7K7Q - chains A and B; structure by X-ray diffraction, 2.27 A resolution.

Chain A (and B):
Protein: Non-receptor tyrosine-protein kinase TYK2
Organism: Homo sapiens
Notes: EC 2.7.10.2; fragment: tyk2-jh2 domain; chain B of this document is another copy of the same molecule, construct and numbering; everything in this record applies to it too
UniProt: P29597 (TYK2_HUMAN); residue numbers follow UniProt; this construct covers 575-869
Sequence (317 residues; row label = number of the first residue in the row):
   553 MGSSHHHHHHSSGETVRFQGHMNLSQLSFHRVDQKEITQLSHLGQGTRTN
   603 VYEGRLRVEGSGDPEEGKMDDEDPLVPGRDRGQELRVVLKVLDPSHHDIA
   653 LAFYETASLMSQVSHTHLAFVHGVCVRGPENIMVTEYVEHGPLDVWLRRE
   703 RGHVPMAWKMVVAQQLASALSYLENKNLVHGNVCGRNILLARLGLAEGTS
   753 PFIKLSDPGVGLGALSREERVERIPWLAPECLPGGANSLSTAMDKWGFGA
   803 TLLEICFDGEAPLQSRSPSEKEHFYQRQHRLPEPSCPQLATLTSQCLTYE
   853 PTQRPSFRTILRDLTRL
Unresolved in the structure: 553-579, 610-635, 786-791, 868-869 (chain B: 553-579, 610-635, 746-751, 786-791, 869)
Sequence notes: expression tag (553-574)
Residues lining bound ligands: VZG (6-[(cyclopropanecarbonyl)amino]-4-({3-[6-(dimethylcarbamoyl)pyridazin-3-yl]-2-methoxyphenyl}amino)-N-methylpyridazine-3-carboxamide): Leu595, Gly596, Gln597, Gly598, Thr599, Val603, Val640, Lys642, Ala671, Thr687, Glu688, Tyr689, Val690, Glu691, His692, Gly693, Pro694, Asn734, Cys736, Arg738, Asn739, Leu741, Ser758, Asp759, Arg775
Swiss-Prot annotation at these positions:
  - modified residue: Tyr604 (Phosphotyrosine)
  - natural variant: His732 (H732R: In a colorectal adenocarcinoma sample)

Chain A / chain B interface:
Pairs across the interface - 18 pairs, chain A then chain B:
  Arg638(A) - Arg701(B)
  Glu691(A) - Arg701(B)  salt bridge
  Glu702(A) - Arg607(B)  salt bridge
  Glu702(A) - Arg638(B)  salt bridge
  His705(A) - Arg607(B)
  His705(A) - Glu636(B)  salt bridge
  Arg744(A) - His692(B)
  Leu745(A) - Glu691(B)
  Gly746(A) - Glu691(B)
  Leu747(A) - Arg638(B)
  Leu747(A) - Tyr689(B)
  Leu747(A) - Glu691(B)  hydrogen bond (backbone-side chain)
  Ala748(A) - Tyr689(B)
  Ala748(A) - Glu691(B)  hydrogen bond (backbone-side chain)
  Glu749(A) - Leu637(B)
  Gly750(A) - Arg744(B)  hydrogen bond (backbone-side chain)
  Thr751(A) - Glu691(B)  hydrogen bond
  Thr751(A) - Arg744(B)
Also at the interface, not in a pair above, chain B (11 interface residues in all): Glu605, Leu745

Overview:
12 residues of chain A and 11 residues of chain B are in contact, with 4 hydrogen bonds and 4 salt bridges.
Polar pairs include Glu691(A)-Arg701(B), Glu702(A)-Arg607(B) and Glu702(A)-Arg638(B). Ligands of chain A:
compound VZG.
Chain A and chain B are both Non-receptor tyrosine-protein kinase TYK2 (Homo sapiens); the structure, CRYSTAL
STRUCTURE OF TYROSINE KINASE 2 JH2 (PSEUDO KINASE DOMAIN) COMPLEXED WITH COMPOUND-12
AKA:6-[(cyclopropanecarbonyl)amino]-4-({3-[6-(dimethylcarbamoyl)pyridazin-3-yl]-2-methoxyphenyl}amino)-N-methylpyridazine-3-carboxamide,
was determined by X-ray diffraction, deposited together with 7K7O.
